8JFT - chains B and C of the 3 polymer chains in the assembly; structure by electron microscopy, 3.31 A resolution.

== Chain B ==
Molecule: sgRNA of SaCas9
Source organism: Staphylococcus aureus
Sequence (98 nucleotides; numbered 1 to 98; the number before each row is that of its first residue):
     1 GGUCUGCUAUUUCUAUUUACGUUUUAGUACUCUGGAAACAGAAUCUACUA
    51 AAACAAGGCAAAAUGCCGUGUUUAUCUCGUCAACUUGUUGGCGAGAUC
Unresolved in the structure: 1-9, 85-86, 98

== Chain C ==
Protein: AcrIIA15
Source organism: Staphylococcus delphini
Notes: fragment: C-terminal domain
Amino-acid sequence (114 residues; each row starts with the number of its first residue):
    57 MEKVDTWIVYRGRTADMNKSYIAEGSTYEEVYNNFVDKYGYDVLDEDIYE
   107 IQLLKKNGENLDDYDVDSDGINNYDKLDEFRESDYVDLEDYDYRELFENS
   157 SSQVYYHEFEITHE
Unresolved in the structure: 57-60
From the paper describing this entry:
  - binding site for sgRNA of SaCas9 (chain B): Ala71, Asp72, Tyr162
  - mutagenesis - Y161A: abolished binding to SaCas9-sgRNA
  - mutagenesis - Y162A: decreased binding to SaCas9-sgRNA

== Chain B / chain C interface ==
Residue-residue contacts (7):
  C20(B) - Asp72(C)  base contact
  C20(B) - Met73(C)  base contact
  G21(B) - Ala71(C)  hydrogen bond to the sugar
  G21(B) - Asp72(C)  hydrogen bond to the base
  G21(B) - Tyr162(C)  hydrogen bond to the phosphate
  U22(B) - Tyr161(C)  sugar contact
  U69(B) - Lys75(C)  base contact
Also at the interface, not in a pair above, chain B (5 interface residues in all): C54

== Summary ==
The interface between chain B and chain C involves 5 residues on one side and 6 on the other, with 3 hydrogen
bonds. Polar contacts include G21(B)-Asp72(C), G21(B)-Ala71(C) and G21(B)-Tyr162(C). From the paper: a binding
site for sgRNA of SaCas9 (chain B) at Ala71(C), Asp72(C) and Tyr162(C); Y161A of chain C abolishes binding to
SaCas9-sgRNA.
Here chain B is sgRNA of SaCas9 (Staphylococcus aureus) and chain C is AcrIIA15 (Staphylococcus delphini).
Entry 8JFT (Cryo-EM structure of SaCas9-AcrIIA15 CTD-sgRNA complex) was determined by electron microscopy,
deposited together with 8JFO, 8JFR, 8JFU and 8JG9.
